Entry 7M87 (X-ray diffraction, 1.85 A resolution); this record covers chains A and T of the 3 polymer chains in the assembly.

[Chain A]
Molecule: DNA polymerase eta
Source organism: Homo sapiens
Notes: EC 2.7.7.7
UniProt: Q9Y253 (POLH_HUMAN); residues 1-432 here = UniProt positions 1-432
Sequence (435 residues; each row starts with the number of its first residue; numbers below 1 keep their minus sign (Gly-2 is residue -2)):
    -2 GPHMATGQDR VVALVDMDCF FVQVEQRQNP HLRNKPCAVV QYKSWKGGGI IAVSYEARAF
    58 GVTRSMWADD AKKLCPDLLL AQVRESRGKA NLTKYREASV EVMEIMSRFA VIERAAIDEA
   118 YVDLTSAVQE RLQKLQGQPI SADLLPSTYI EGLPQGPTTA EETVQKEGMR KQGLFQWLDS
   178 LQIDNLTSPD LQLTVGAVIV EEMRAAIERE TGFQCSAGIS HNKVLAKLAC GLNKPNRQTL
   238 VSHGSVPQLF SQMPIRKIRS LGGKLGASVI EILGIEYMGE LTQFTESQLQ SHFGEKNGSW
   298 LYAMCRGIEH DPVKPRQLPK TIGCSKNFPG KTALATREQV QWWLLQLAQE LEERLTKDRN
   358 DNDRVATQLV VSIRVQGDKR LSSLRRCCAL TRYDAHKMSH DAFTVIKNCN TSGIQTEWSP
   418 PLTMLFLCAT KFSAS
Disordered / not traced: 155-160
Sequence notes: expression tag (-2 to 0); engineered mutation Ala113 (Ser in Q9Y253)
Ion coordination: Mg2+ site 1: Asp13, Asp115, Glu116 (together with 2'-deoxyadenosine 5'-triphosphate) (shared with 2 residues of chain P); Ca2+: Asp13, Met14, Asp115 (together with 2'-deoxyadenosine 5'-triphosphate); Mg2+ site 2: Asp13, Met14, Asp115
Ligand contacts:
  - : Asp13, Met14, Asp15, Asp115, Lys231
  - diphosphate / 2'-deoxyadenosine 5'-triphosphate: Asp13, Met14, Asp15, Cys16, Phe17, Phe18, Ile48, Ala49, Tyr52, Arg55, Arg61, Ile114, Asp115, Lys231
Swiss-Prot annotation at these positions:
  - binding site (Mg(2+)): Asp13, Met14, Asp115, Glu116
  - binding site (Mn(2+)): Asp13, Met14, Asp115, Glu116
  - binding site (a 2'-deoxyribonucleoside 5'-triphosphate): Arg61
  - natural variant: Val37 (deletion: In XPV), Leu75 (deletion: In XPV), Arg93 (R93P: In XPV), Arg111 (R111H: In XPV), Thr122 (T122P: In XPV), Gly153 (G153D: In a breast cancer sample), Thr191 (T191P: In XPV), Gly263 (G263V: In XPV), Val266 (V266D: In XPV), Gly295 (G295R: In XPV), Arg361 (R361S: In XPV)
  - mutagenesis: Tyr52 (Y52A/F: Reduces DNA polymerase activity; Y52E: Reduces DNA polymerase activity. Increases fidelity of replication and reduces translesion bypass), Arg61 (R61A: Reduces enzymatic activity by two-thirds), Ser62 (S62G: Increased DNA polymerase activity and translesion bypass compared to wild-type), Ala68 (A68S/V: Severe reduction in thymine dimer translesion bypass), Asn324 to Pro326 (Reduces binding to chromatin and to monoubiquitinated PCNA. Abolishes binding to monoubiquitinated PCNA; when associated with 705-E--H-713 Del)
What the authors report for this chain:
  - mutagenesis - S113A (20-fold): decreased catalytic activity
  - mutagenesis - S113A: unchanged catalytic activity on RNA-terminated primers
  - mutagenesis - S113A: unchanged catalytic activity on 2'F-dA

[Chain T]
Molecule: 12-nt DNA strand
Sequence (12 nucleotides; numbered 1 to 12; the number before each row is that of its first residue):
     1 CATTTTGACG CT
Ligand contacts: diphosphate / 2'-deoxyadenosine 5'-triphosphate: DT3, DT4, DT5

[How chain A and chain T interact]
Pairs across the interface (42):
  Gln38(A) - DT4(T)  hydrogen bond to the base
  Gln38(A) - DT5(T)  sugar contact
  Tyr39(A) - DT4(T)  phosphate contact
  Tyr39(A) - DT5(T)  hydrogen bond to the phosphate
  Trp42(A) - DA2(T)  stacking on the base
  Gly46(A) - DT3(T)  base contact
  Ile47(A) - DT3(T)  base contact
  Arg61(A) - DT3(T)  base contact
  Ser62(A) - DT3(T)  base contact
  Trp64(A) - DA2(T)  phosphate contact
  Trp64(A) - DT3(T)  sugar contact
  Lys86(A) - DT6(T)  salt bridge to the phosphate
  Leu89(A) - DT5(T)  phosphate contact
  Leu89(A) - DT6(T)  phosphate contact
  Arg93(A) - DT6(T)  salt bridge to the phosphate
  Arg93(A) - DG7(T)  salt bridge to the phosphate
  Lys293(A) - DG10(T)  salt bridge to the phosphate
  Lys311(A) - DC9(T)  phosphate contact
  Arg313(A) - DA8(T)  salt bridge to the phosphate
  Arg313(A) - DC9(T)  salt bridge to the phosphate
  Pro316(A) - DA8(T)  phosphate contact
  Lys317(A) - DA8(T)  hydrogen bond to the phosphate
  Lys317(A) - DC9(T)  salt bridge to the phosphate
  Thr318(A) - DG7(T)  sugar contact
  Thr318(A) - DA8(T)  hydrogen bond to the phosphate
  Ile319(A) - DG7(T)  phosphate contact
  Gly320(A) - DT6(T)  sugar contact
  Gly320(A) - DG7(T)  hydrogen bond to the phosphate
  Cys321(A) - DT6(T)  phosphate contact
  Ser322(A) - DT5(T)  sugar contact
  Ser322(A) - DT6(T)  hydrogen bond to the phosphate
  Lys323(A) - DT5(T)  salt bridge to the phosphate
  Asn324(A) - DT4(T)  hydrogen bond to the phosphate
  Asn324(A) - DT5(T)  hydrogen bond to the phosphate
  Pro326(A) - DC1(T)  phosphate contact
  Pro326(A) - DA2(T)  sugar contact
  Pro326(A) - DT4(T)  phosphate contact
  Gly327(A) - DC1(T)  hydrogen bond to the phosphate
  Gly327(A) - DA2(T)  phosphate contact
  Thr329(A) - DA2(T)  base contact
  Arg351(A) - DT6(T)  salt bridge to the phosphate
  Arg351(A) - DG7(T)  salt bridge to the phosphate
Other interface residues (no listed pair), chain A (33 interface residues in all): Ile48, Ala87, Glu110, Arg111, Leu315, Glu347

[Summary]
Chain A and chain T form an interface of 33 and 10 residues respectively; the contacts include 9 hydrogen
bonds, 10 salt bridges and 1 aromatic stacking contact. Among the polar pairs are Gln38(A)-DT4(T),
Tyr39(A)-DT5(T) and Lys317(A)-DA8(T). From the paper: S113A of chain A reduces catalytic activity; S113A of
chain A leaves catalytic activity on RNA-terminated primers unchanged.
Here chain A is DNA polymerase eta (Homo sapiens) and chain T is a 12-nt DNA strand. Entry 7M87 (Human DNA Pol
eta S113A with dA-ended primer and dATP: in crystallo reaction for 230 s) was determined by X-ray diffraction,
deposited together with 7M7L, 7M7M, 7M7N, 7M7O, 7M7P, 7M7Q and 19 further entries.
